5ZHC - chains A and B; structure by X-ray diffraction, 1.97 A resolution.

# Chain A (and B)
Molecule: Transcriptional regulator
From: Mycobacterium tuberculosis (strain ATCC 25618 / H37Rv)
Notes: chain B of this document is another copy of the same molecule, construct and numbering; everything in this record applies to it too
UniProtKB: I6X7F9 (I6X7F9_MYCTU); numbering as in UniProt (aligned over 1-107)
Chain sequence (113 residues; numbered -5 to 107; the number before each row is that of its first residue; numbers below 1 keep their minus sign (Ala-5 is residue -5)):
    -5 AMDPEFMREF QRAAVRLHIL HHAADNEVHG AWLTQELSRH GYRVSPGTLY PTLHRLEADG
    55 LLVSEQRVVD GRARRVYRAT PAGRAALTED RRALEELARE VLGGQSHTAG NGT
Unresolved in the structure: 97-107
Differences from the reference sequence: expression tag (-5 to 0)
UniProt features mapped onto this chain:
  - binding site (Cd(2+)): His16, Glu30, His34, His101
  - mutagenesis: His16 (H16A: Abolishes cadmium and zinc binding), His34 (H34A: Abolishes cadmium and zinc binding)

# Interface between chain A and chain B
Contacting residue pairs - 76 pairs, chain A then chain B:
  Ala-5(A) - Glu83(B)
  Met-4(A) - Leu55(B)
  Met-4(A) - Ala76(B)  hydrophobic
  Met-4(A) - Ala79(B)  hydrophobic
  Met-4(A) - Ala80(B)  hydrophobic
  Met-4(A) - Glu83(B)  hydrogen bond (backbone-side chain)
  Asp-3(A) - Arg10(B)  salt bridge
  Asp-3(A) - Leu14(B)
  Asp-3(A) - Leu55(B)
  Asp-3(A) - Ala80(B)
  Asp-3(A) - Asp84(B)
  Glu-1(A) - Arg10(B)
  Glu-1(A) - Arg49(B)  salt bridge
  Phe0(A) - Ala7(B)
  Phe0(A) - Arg10(B)
  Phe0(A) - Leu11(B)  hydrophobic
  Phe0(A) - Asp84(B)
  Met1(A) - Glu83(B)
  Met1(A) - Asp84(B)
  Met1(A) - Ala87(B)  hydrophobic
  Glu3(A) - Arg6(B)
  Glu3(A) - Ala7(B)
  Phe4(A) - Ala87(B)
  Phe4(A) - Leu88(B)  hydrophobic
  Phe4(A) - Leu91(B)  hydrophobic
  Ala7(A) - Phe0(B)
  Ala8(A) - Leu91(B)  hydrophobic
  Arg10(A) - Asp-3(B)  salt bridge
  Arg10(A) - Glu-1(B)  salt bridge
  Arg10(A) - Phe0(B)
  His12(A) - Leu91(B)
  His12(A) - Glu94(B)  salt bridge
  Leu14(A) - Asp-3(B)
  His15(A) - Val95(B)
  His34(A) - Glu94(B)  salt bridge
  Tyr36(A) - Leu91(B)
  Tyr36(A) - Glu94(B)
  Arg49(A) - Glu-1(B)  salt bridge
  Leu55(A) - Met-4(B)
  Leu55(A) - Asp-3(B)
  Ala76(A) - Met-4(B)  hydrophobic
  Ala80(A) - Met-4(B)  hydrophobic
  Ala80(A) - Asp-3(B)
  Glu83(A) - Ala-5(B)
  Glu83(A) - Met-4(B)  hydrogen bond (side chain-backbone)
  Glu83(A) - Met1(B)
  Asp84(A) - Asp-3(B)
  Asp84(A) - Phe0(B)
  Asp84(A) - Met1(B)
  Arg85(A) - Val95(B)
  Arg85(A) - Leu96(B)
  Ala87(A) - Met1(B)  hydrophobic
  Ala87(A) - Phe4(B)
  Leu88(A) - Phe4(B)  hydrophobic
  Leu88(A) - Leu88(B)  hydrophobic
  Leu88(A) - Leu91(B)  hydrophobic
  Leu88(A) - Val95(B)  hydrophobic
  Glu89(A) - Leu96(B)
  Glu90(A) - His34(B)
  Glu90(A) - Tyr36(B)
  Leu91(A) - Phe4(B)  hydrophobic
  Leu91(A) - Ala8(B)  hydrophobic
  Leu91(A) - His12(B)
  Leu91(A) - Tyr36(B)
  Leu91(A) - Leu88(B)  hydrophobic
  Ala92(A) - Leu88(B)  hydrophobic
  Glu94(A) - His12(B)  salt bridge
  Glu94(A) - His15(B)
  Glu94(A) - His34(B)  salt bridge
  Glu94(A) - Tyr36(B)  hydrogen bond
  Val95(A) - Leu11(B)  hydrophobic
  Val95(A) - His12(B)
  Val95(A) - His15(B)
  Val95(A) - Arg85(B)  hydrogen bond (backbone-side chain)
  Val95(A) - Leu88(B)  hydrophobic
  Leu96(A) - Arg85(B)
Other interface residues (no listed pair), chain A (35 interface residues in all): Leu11, Asp53, Ala79
Other interface residues (no listed pair), chain B (34 interface residues in all): Glu3, Glu89, Ala92

# Summary
Chain A and chain B form an interface of 35 and 34 residues respectively; the contacts include 4 hydrogen
bonds and 9 salt bridges. Polar pairs include Asp-3(A)-Arg10(B), Glu-1(A)-Arg49(B) and Arg10(A)-Glu-1(B). From
UniProt: 4 Cd2+-binding residues and 2 mutagenesis sites on chain A.
Both chains are Transcriptional regulator (Mycobacterium tuberculosis (strain ATCC 25618 / H37Rv)). Entry 5ZHC
(Crystal structure of the PadR-family transcriptional regulator Rv3488 of Mycobacterium tuberculosis H37Rv)
was determined by X-ray diffraction, deposited together with 5ZHV and 5ZI8.
